Entry 7KC0 (electron microscopy, 3.20 A resolution); this record covers chains E and G of the 8 polymer chains in the assembly.

[Chain E (and G)]
Molecule: Proliferating cell nuclear antigen
From: Saccharomyces cerevisiae
Notes: chain G of this document is another copy of the same molecule, construct and numbering; everything in this record applies to it too
UniProtKB: A0A6B7JGY6 (A0A6B7JGY6_YEASX); residue numbers follow UniProt; this construct covers 1-258
Sequence (258 residues; each row starts with the number of its first residue):
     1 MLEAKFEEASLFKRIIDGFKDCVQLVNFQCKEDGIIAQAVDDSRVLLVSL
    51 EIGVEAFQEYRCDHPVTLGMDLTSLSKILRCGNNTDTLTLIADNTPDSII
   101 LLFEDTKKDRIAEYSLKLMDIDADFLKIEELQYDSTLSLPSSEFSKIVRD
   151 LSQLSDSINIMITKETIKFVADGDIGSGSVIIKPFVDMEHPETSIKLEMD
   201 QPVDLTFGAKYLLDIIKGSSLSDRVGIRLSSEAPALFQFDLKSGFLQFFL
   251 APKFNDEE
Not modelled in the structure: 119, 161, 199, 257-258 (chain G: 70, 119, 161, 199, 256-258)

[Interface between chain E and chain G]
Contacting residue pairs (31):
  Glu-143(E) with Arg-110(G), salt bridge
  Lys-146(E) with Arg-80(G); Asn-83(G)
  Arg-149(E) with Arg-80(G)
  Asp-150(E) with Arg-80(G), salt bridge; Cys-81(G)
  Gln-153(E) with Lys-77(G); Arg-80(G), hydrogen bond
  Gly-173(E) with Lys-117(G)
  Asp-174(E) with Lys-117(G), hydrogen bond (backbone-side chain)
  Ile-175(E) with Ser-74(G); Leu-116(G); Lys-117(G), hydrogen bond (backbone-backbone)
  Gly-176(E) with Ser-115(G)
  Ser-177(E) with Tyr-114(G); Ser-115(G), hydrogen bond (backbone-backbone)
  Gly-178(E) with Glu-113(G); Tyr-114(G)
  Ser-179(E) with Ala-112(G); Glu-113(G), hydrogen bond (backbone-backbone)
  Val-180(E) with Ile-111(G); Ala-112(G), hydrophobic; Tyr-114(G)
  Ile-181(E) with Asp-109(G); Arg-110(G); Ile-111(G), hydrogen bond (backbone-backbone)
  Ile-182(E) with Asp-109(G); Arg-110(G)
  Lys-183(E) with Asp-109(G), hydrogen bond (backbone-backbone)
  Phe-185(E) with Asp-109(G)
  Ile-195(E) with Arg-110(G)
Other interface residues (no listed pair), chain E (22 interface residues in all): Leu-151, Leu-154, Val-186, Thr-193
Other interface residues (no listed pair), chain G (16 interface residues in all): Ile-78, Lys-108

[Summary]
22 residues of chain E face 16 of chain G across their interface, with 7 hydrogen bonds and 2 salt bridges.
Polar pairs include Glu-143(E)/Arg-110(G), Asp-150(E)/Arg-80(G) and Gln-153(E)/Arg-80(G).
Chain E and chain G are both Proliferating cell nuclear antigen (Saccharomyces cerevisiae); the structure,
Structure of the Saccharomyces cerevisiae replicative polymerase delta in complex with a primer/template and
the PCNA ..., was determined by electron microscopy.
